PDB entry 8DK2 | electron microscopy, 4.10 A resolution (low resolution: residue-level contacts below are approximate; hydrogen-bond / salt-bridge calls are withheld) | chains D and Q of the 10 polymer chains in the assembly

[Chain D]
Protein: JetC
Organism: Pseudomonas aeruginosa PA14
UniProtKB: A0A8G4Z850 (A0A8G4Z850_PSEAI); residues 2-1101 here = UniProt positions 2-1101
Sequence (1119 residues; each row starts with the number of its first residue; numbers below 1 keep their minus sign (Met-17 is residue -17)):
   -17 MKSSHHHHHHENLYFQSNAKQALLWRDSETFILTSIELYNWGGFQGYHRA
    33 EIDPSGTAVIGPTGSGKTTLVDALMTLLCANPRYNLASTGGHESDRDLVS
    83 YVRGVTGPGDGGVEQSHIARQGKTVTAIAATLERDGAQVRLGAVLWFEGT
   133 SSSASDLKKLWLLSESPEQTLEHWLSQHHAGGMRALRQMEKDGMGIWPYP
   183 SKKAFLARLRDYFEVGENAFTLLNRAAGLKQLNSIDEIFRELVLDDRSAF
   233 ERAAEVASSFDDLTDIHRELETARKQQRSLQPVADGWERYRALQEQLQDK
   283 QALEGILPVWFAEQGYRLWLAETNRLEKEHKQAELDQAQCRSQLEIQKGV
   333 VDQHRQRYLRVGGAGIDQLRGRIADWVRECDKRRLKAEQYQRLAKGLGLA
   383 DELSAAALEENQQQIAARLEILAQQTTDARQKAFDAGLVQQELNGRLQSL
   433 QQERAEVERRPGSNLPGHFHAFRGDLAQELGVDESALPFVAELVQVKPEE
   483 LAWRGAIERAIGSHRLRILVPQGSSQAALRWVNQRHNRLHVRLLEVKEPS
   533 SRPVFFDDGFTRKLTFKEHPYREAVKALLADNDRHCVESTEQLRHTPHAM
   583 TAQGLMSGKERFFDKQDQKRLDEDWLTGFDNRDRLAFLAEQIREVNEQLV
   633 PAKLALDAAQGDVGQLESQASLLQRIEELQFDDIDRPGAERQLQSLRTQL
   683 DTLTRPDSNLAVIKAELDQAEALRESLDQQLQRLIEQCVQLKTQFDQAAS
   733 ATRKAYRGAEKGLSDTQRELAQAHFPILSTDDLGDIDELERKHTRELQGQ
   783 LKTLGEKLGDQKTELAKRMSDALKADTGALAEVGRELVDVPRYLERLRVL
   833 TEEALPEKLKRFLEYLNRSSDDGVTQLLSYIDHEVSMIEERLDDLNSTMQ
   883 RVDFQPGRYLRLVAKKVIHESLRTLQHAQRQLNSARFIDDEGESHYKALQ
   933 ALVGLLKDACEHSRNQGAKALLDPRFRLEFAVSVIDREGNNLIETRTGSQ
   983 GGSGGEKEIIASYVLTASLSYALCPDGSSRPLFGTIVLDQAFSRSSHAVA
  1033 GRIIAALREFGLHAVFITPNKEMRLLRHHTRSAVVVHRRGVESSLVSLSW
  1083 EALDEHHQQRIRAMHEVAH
Disordered / not traced: -17 to 9, 343-690, 919-926, 1084-1101
Construct notes: initiating methionine (-17); expression tag (-16 to 1); conflict Gln1022 (Glu in A0A8G4Z850)
Small-molecule neighbours:
  - ATP-gamma-S (AGS; phosphothiophosphoric acid-adenylate ester), molecule 1: Thr45, Gly46, Ser47, Gly48, Lys49, Thr50, Thr51, Arg78, Ser82, Tyr83, Val87, Thr88, Gly89, Arg1070
  - ATP-gamma-S (AGS), molecule 2: Gly983, Ser985, Gly986, Gly987, Glu988, Arg1026

[Chain Q]
Molecule: 26-nt DNA strand
Sequence (26 nucleotides; row label = number of the first residue in the row):
     6 AAAAAAAAAAAAAAAAAAAAAAAAAA

[Chain D / chain Q interface]
Pairs across the interface - 5 pairs, chain D then chain Q:
  Ala136(D) - DA24(Q)
  Ala136(D) - DA25(Q)
  Lys184(D) - DA26(Q)
  Lys185(D) - DA26(Q)
  Lys185(D) - DA27(Q)
Also at the interface, not in a pair above, chain D (4 interface residues in all): Ser183

[Summary]
The chain D/chain Q interface involves 4 residues from each chain. Bound to chain D: ATP-gamma-S.
Here chain D is JetC (Pseudomonas aeruginosa PA14) and chain Q is a 26-nt DNA strand. Entry 8DK2 (CryoEM
structure of Pseudomonas aeruginosa PA14 JetABC in an unclamped state trapped in ATP dependent dimeric ...)
was determined by electron microscopy (same publication as 7TIL, 8DK1 and 8DK3).
